Entry 9J8N (electron microscopy, 7.14 A resolution (low resolution: residue-level contacts below are approximate; hydrogen-bond / salt-bridge calls are withheld)); this record covers chains A and I of the 32 polymer chains in the assembly.

# Chain A
Name: Histone H3.1
Source organism: Homo sapiens
UniProtKB: P68431 (H31_HUMAN); residues 0-135 here correspond to UniProt positions 1-136 (UniProt number = residue number + 1)
Sequence (139 residues; numbered -3 to 135; the number before each row is that of its first residue; numbers below 1 keep their minus sign (Gly-3 is residue -3)):
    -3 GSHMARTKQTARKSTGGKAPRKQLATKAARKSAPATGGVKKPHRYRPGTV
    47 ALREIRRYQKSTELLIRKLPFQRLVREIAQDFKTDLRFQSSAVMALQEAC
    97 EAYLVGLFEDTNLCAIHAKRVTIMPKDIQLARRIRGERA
Not modelled in the structure: -3 to 37, 134-135
Construct notes: expression tag (-3 to -1)
UniProt features mapped onto this chain:
  - modified residue: Arg2 (Asymmetric dimethylarginine), Thr3 (Phosphothreonine), Lys4 (Allysine), Gln5 (5-glutamyl dopamine), Thr6 (Phosphothreonine), Arg8 (Citrulline), Lys9 (N6,N6,N6-trimethyllysine), Ser10 (ADP-ribosylserine), Thr11 (Phosphothreonine), Lys14 (N6-(2-hydroxyisobutyryl)lysine), Arg17 (Asymmetric dimethylarginine), Lys18 (N6-(2-hydroxyisobutyryl)lysine), Lys23 (N6-(2-hydroxyisobutyryl)lysine), Arg26 (Citrulline), Lys27 (N6,N6,N6-trimethyllysine), Ser28 (ADP-ribosylserine), Lys36 (N6,N6,N6-trimethyllysine), Lys37 (N6-methyllysine), Tyr41 (Phosphotyrosine), Lys56 (N6,N6,N6-trimethyllysine) and 8 more in UniProt
  - lipidation: Lys18 (N6-decanoyllysine)

# Chain I
Molecule: 193-nt DNA strand
Source organism: synthetic construct
Sequence (193 nucleotides; each row starts with the number of its first residue):
     1 ATCGGACCCTATCGCGAGCCAGGCCTGAGAATCCGGTGCCGAGGCCGCTC
    51 AATTGGTCGTAGACAGCTCTAGCACCGCTTAAACGCACGTACGCGCTGTC
   101 CCCCGCGTTTTAACCGCCAAGGGGATTACTCCCTAGTCTCCAGGCACGTG
   151 TCAGATATATACATCCAGGCCTTGTGTCGCGAAATTCATAGAT
Not modelled in the structure: 1, 191-193

# How chain A and chain I interact
Contacting residue pairs (19; chain A residue first):
  His39(A) with DG27(I)
  Arg40(A) with DC104(I); DG105(I)
  Tyr41(A) with DG29(I); DA30(I)
  Pro43(A) with DC104(I); DG105(I)
  Gly44(A) with DG105(I)
  Val46(A) with DG105(I)
  Ala47(A) with DG105(I)
  Arg49(A) with DA30(I); DA31(I)
  Arg63(A) with DA112(I); DA113(I)
  Lys64(A) with DC114(I)
  Leu65(A) with DA113(I); DC114(I)
  Pro66(A) with DA113(I)
  Arg69(A) with DA113(I)
Interface residues without a listed pair, chain A (16 interface residues in all): Glu50, Lys56, Arg83
Interface residues without a listed pair, chain I (12 interface residues in all): DT32, DC106, DG122

# In short
16 residues of chain A face 12 of chain I across their interface.
Chain A is Histone H3.1 (Homo sapiens) and chain I is a 193-nt DNA strand (synthetic construct); the
structure, Cryo-EM structure of BAF-Lamin A/C IgF-nucleosome complex (Low mobility complex), was determined by
electron microscopy together with 9J8O from the same study.
